PDB entry 9BLR | electron microscopy, 3.38 A resolution | chains A and C of the 3 polymer chains in the assembly

Chain A:
Name: Isoform 1 of Amiloride-sensitive sodium channel subunit delta
Source organism: Homo sapiens
UniProt: P51172 (SCNND_HUMAN), isoform P51172-1; residue numbers follow UniProt; this construct covers 1-638
Amino-acid sequence (638 residues; row label = number of the first residue in the row):
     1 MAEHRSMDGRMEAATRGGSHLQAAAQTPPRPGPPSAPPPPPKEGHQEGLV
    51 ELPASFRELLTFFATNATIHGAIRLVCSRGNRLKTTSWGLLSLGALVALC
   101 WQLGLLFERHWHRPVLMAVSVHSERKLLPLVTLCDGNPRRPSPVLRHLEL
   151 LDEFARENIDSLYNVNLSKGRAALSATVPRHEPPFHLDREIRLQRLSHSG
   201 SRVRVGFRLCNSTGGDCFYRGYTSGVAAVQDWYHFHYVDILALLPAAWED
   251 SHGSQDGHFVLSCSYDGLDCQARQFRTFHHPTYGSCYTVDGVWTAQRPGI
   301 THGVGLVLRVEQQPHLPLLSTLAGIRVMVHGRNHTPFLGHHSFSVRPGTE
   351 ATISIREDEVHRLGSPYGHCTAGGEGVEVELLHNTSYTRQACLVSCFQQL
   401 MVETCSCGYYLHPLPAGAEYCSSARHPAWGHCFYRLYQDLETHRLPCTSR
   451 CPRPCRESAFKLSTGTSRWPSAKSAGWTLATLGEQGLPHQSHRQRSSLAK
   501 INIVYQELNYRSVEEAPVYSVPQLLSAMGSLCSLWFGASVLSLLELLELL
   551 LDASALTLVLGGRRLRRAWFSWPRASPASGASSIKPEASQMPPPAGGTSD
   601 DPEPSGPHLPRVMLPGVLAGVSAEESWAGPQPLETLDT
Disordered / not traced: 1-127, 165-184, 197-202, 250-256, 363-369, 490-495, 516-638
Differences from the reference sequence: engineered mutation A64 (Cys in P51172)
Cystine bridges: C134-C286, C210-C217, C263-C270, C370-C455, C392-C451, C396-C447, C405-C432, C407-C421
Covalent attachments: N-acetylglucosamine (NAG) linked to N333

Chain C:
Name: Amiloride-sensitive sodium channel subunit gamma
Source organism: Homo sapiens
UniProt: P51170 (SCNNG_HUMAN); residues 1-649 here = UniProt positions 1-649
Amino-acid sequence (649 residues; numbered 1 to 649; the number before each row is that of its first residue):
     1 MAPGEKIKAKIKKNLPVTGPQAPTIKELMRWYALNTNTHGARRIVVSRGR
    51 LRRLLWIGFTLTAVALILWQCALLVFSFYTVSVSIKVHFRKLDFPAVTIC
   101 NINPYKYSTVRHLLADLEQETREALKSLYGFPESRKRAEAESWNSVSEGK
   151 QPRFSHRIPLLIFDQDEKGKARDFFTGRKRKVGGSIIHKASNVMHIESKQ
   201 VVGFQLCSNDTSDCATYTFSSGINAIQEWYKLHYMNIMAQVPLEKKINMS
   251 YSAEELLVTCFFDGVSCDARNFTLFHHPMHGNCYTFNNRENETILSTSMG
   301 GSEYGLQVILYINEEEYNPFLVSSTGAKVIIHRQDEYPFVEDVGTEIETA
   351 MVTSIGMHLTESFKLSEPYSQCTEDGSDVPIRNIYNAAYSLQICLHSCFQ
   401 TKMVEKCGCAQYSQPLPPAANYCNYQQHPNWMYCYYQLHRAFVQEELGCQ
   451 SVCKEACSFKEWTLTTSLAQWPSVVSEKWLLPVLTWDQGRQVNKKLNKTD
   501 LAKLLIFYKDLNQRSIMESPANSIEMLLSNFGGQLGLWMSCSVVCVIEII
   551 EVFFIDFFSIIARRQWQKAKEWWAWKQAPPCPEAPRSPQGQDNPALDIDD
   601 DLPTFNSALHLPPALGTQVPGTPPPKYNTLRLERAFSNQLTDTQMLDEL
Disordered / not traced: 1-80, 131-151, 165-199, 522-649
Differences from the reference sequence: engineered mutation A33 (Cys in P51170), A41 (Cys in P51170), A138 (Arg in P51170)
Cystine bridges: C100-C283, C207-C214, C260-C267, C372-C457, C394-C453, C398-C449, C407-C434, C409-C423
Covalent attachments: N-acetylglucosamine (NAG) linked to N248, N421
Curated features (UniProtKB/Swiss-Prot):
  - motif: P623 to Y627 (PY motif)
  - site: K181, V182 (Cleavage)
  - glycosylation (N-linked (GlcNAc...) asparagine): N209, N497
  - natural variant: G58 (G58R: In a colorectal cancer sample), G183 (G183S: In a patient with bronchiectasis), E197 (E197K: In a patient with bronchiectasis), W573 to L649 (deletion: In LIDLS2)
  - mutagenesis: Y627 (Y627A: Loss of ubiquitination by NEDD4L)
Reported in the primary citation:
  - conformationally variable residues (domain motion, loop rearrangement): W229, F320, V322, S323

Interface between chain A and chain C:
Contacting residue pairs - 57 pairs, chain A then chain C:
  D266(A) with H439(C), salt bridge
  G267(A) with F219(C)
  D269(A) with T218(C); F219(C); S220(C), hydrogen bond
  Q271(A) with S220(C), hydrogen bond
  Q296(A) with H439(C), hydrogen bond; F442(C); V443(C)
  R297(A) with H396(C); F399(C); F442(C)
  P298(A) with Q392(C)
  G299(A) with D342(C)
  R346(A) with E348(C), salt bridge; L468(C)
  E350(A) with S324(C), hydrogen bond
  T352(A) with E346(C), hydrogen bond
  R356(A) with E461(C), salt bridge
  T466(A) with E346(C); I347(C); E348(C)
  S467(A) with S324(C), hydrogen bond; T325(C); E346(C), hydrogen bond; I347(C)
  R468(A) with S324(C); T325(C), hydrogen bond (backbone-backbone); E348(C); T349(C), hydrogen bond (side chain-backbone); A350(C)
  W469(A) with V322(C), hydrophobic; S323(C); S324(C)
  P470(A) with S323(C)
  S471(A) with S323(C), hydrogen bond (backbone-backbone); T325(C)
  K473(A) with E314(C); E315(C), salt bridge; Y317(C)
  S474(A) with P319(C); V322(C); S323(C)
  W477(A) with L125(C), hydrophobic; I223(C), hydrophobic; Q227(C); P319(C), hydrogen bond (side chain-backbone); F320(C); V322(C), hydrophobic
  A480(A) with I223(C), hydrophobic
  T481(A) with I223(C)
  E484(A) with Y129(C), hydrogen bond; S221(C), hydrogen bond; G222(C), hydrogen bond (side chain-backbone); I223(C), hydrogen bond (side chain-backbone)
  L508(A) with Q450(C)
  R511(A) with E455(C), salt bridge
Other interface residues (no listed pair), chain A (30 interface residues in all): L268, T294, T349, G465
Other interface residues (no listed pair), chain C (41 interface residues in all): I102, Y217, I226, N318, L321, M351, T499

Overview:
30 residues of chain A face 41 of chain C across their interface, with 15 hydrogen bonds and 5 salt bridges.
Among the polar pairs are D266(A)-H439(C), R346(A)-E348(C) and R356(A)-E461(C). N-acetylglucosamine is
covalently linked to N333(A). N-acetylglucosamine is covalently linked to N248(C) and N421(C). The paper
reports conformational variability at W229(C), F320(C) and V322(C) among others.
Chain A is Isoform 1 of Amiloride-sensitive sodium channel subunit delta and chain C is Amiloride-sensitive
sodium channel subunit gamma, both from Homo sapiens; the structure, Human SCNN1D-SCNN1B-SCNN1G ENaC trimer,
was determined by electron microscopy, deposited together with 9BTG and 9BTU.
